Entry 3DUF (X-ray diffraction, 2.50 A resolution); this record covers chains D and I of the 5 polymer chains in the assembly.

[Chain D]
Protein: Pyruvate dehydrogenase E1 component subunit beta
From: Bacillus stearothermophilus
Notes: EC 1.2.4.1
UniProtKB: P21874 (ODPB_BACST); residues 0-324 here correspond to UniProt positions 1-325 (UniProt number = residue number + 1)
Chain sequence (325 residues; row label = number of the first residue in the row; numbering starts at 0):
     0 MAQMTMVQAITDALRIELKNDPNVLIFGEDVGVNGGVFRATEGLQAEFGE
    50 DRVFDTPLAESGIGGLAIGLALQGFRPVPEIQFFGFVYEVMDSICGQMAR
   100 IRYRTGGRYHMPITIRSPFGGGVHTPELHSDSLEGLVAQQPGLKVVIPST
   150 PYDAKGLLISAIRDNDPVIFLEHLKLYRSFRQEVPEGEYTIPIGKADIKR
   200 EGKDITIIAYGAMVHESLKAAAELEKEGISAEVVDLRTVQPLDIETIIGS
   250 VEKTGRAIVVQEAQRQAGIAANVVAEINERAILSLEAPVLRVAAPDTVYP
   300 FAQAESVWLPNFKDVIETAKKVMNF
Not modelled in the structure: 0
Metal / ion sites: K+: Ile112, Ala160, Asp165
Residues lining bound ligands: R1T (2-{4-[(4-amino-2-methylpyrimidin-5-yl)methyl]-5-[(1R)-1-hydroxyethyl]-3-methyl-2-thienyl}ethyl trihydrogen diphosphate): Glu28, Leu57, Glu59, Gln81, Phe85, Glu88, His128
Swiss-Prot annotation at these positions:
  - binding site (thiamine diphosphate): Glu59
From the paper describing this entry:
  - binding site for R1T: His128
  - catalytic residues: Glu59, His128 (proposed by the authors, not directly observed)
  - mutagenesis - H128N, H128Q: unchanged binding to Dihydrolipoyllysine-residue acetyltransferase component of pyruvate dehydrogenase complex (chain I)
  - mutagenesis - H128Q: unchanged catalytic activity (DCPIP assay)
  - mutagenesis - H128N: decreased catalytic activity (DCPIP assay)
  - mutagenesis - H128N (less than 5%), H128Q (less than 5%): decreased catalytic activity (PDH complex activity)
  - mutagenesis - H128Q: unchanged catalytic activity on DCPIP
  - mutagenesis - H128N: decreased catalytic activity on DCPIP

[Chain I]
Protein: Dihydrolipoyllysine-residue acetyltransferase component of pyruvate dehydrogenase complex
From: Bacillus stearothermophilus
Notes: EC 2.3.1.12
UniProtKB: P11961 (ODP2_BACST); numbering as in UniProt (aligned over 1-428)
Chain sequence (428 residues; numbered 1 to 428; the number before each row is that of its first residue):
     1 MAFEFKLPDIGEGIHEGEIVKWFVKPGDEVNEDDVLCEVQNDKAVVEIPS
    51 PVKGKVLEILVPEGTVATVGQTLITLDAPGYENMTFKGQEQEEAKKEEKT
   101 ETVSKEEKVDAVAPNAPAAEAEAGPNRRVIAMPSVRKYAREKGVDIRLVQ
   151 GTGKNGRVLKEDIDAFLAGGAKPAPAAAEEKAAPAAAKPATTEGEFPETR
   201 EKMSGIRRAIAKAMVHSKHTAPHVTLMDEADVTKLVAHRKKFKAIAAEKG
   251 IKLTFLPYVVKALVSALREYPVLNTSIDDETEEIIQKHYYNIGIAADTDR
   301 GLLVPVIKHADRKPIFALAQEINELAEKARDGKLTPGEMKGASCTITNIG
   351 SAGGQWFTPVINHPEVAILGIGRIAEKPIVRDGEIVAAPMLALSLSFDHR
   401 MIDGATAQKALNHIKRLLSDPELLLMEA
Not modelled in the structure: 1-127, 166-428
Swiss-Prot annotation at these positions:
  - active site: His399
  - modified residue: Lys43 (N6-lipoyllysine)

[How chain D and chain I interact]
Pairs across the interface (10; chain D residue first):
  Ile281(D) - Met132(I)
  Leu282(D) - Val129(I)
  Leu282(D) - Ile130(I)  hydrophobic
  Leu282(D) - Ala131(I)
  Leu282(D) - Met132(I)  hydrophobic
  Leu282(D) - Arg136(I)  hydrogen bond (backbone-side chain)
  Glu285(D) - Arg136(I)  salt bridge
  Glu285(D) - Arg140(I)  hydrogen bond (backbone-side chain)
  Phe324(D) - Lys137(I)  hydrogen bond (backbone-side chain)
  Phe324(D) - Arg140(I)  hydrogen bond (backbone-side chain)
Also at the interface, not in a pair above, chain D (9 interface residues in all): Arg255, Ser283, Leu284, Met322, Asn323
Also at the interface, not in a pair above, chain I (8 interface residues in all): Pro133

[In short]
9 residues of chain D face 8 of chain I across their interface; the contacts include 4 hydrogen bonds and 1
salt bridge. Polar pairs include Glu285(D)-Arg136(I), Leu282(D)-Arg136(I) and Glu285(D)-Arg140(I). Ligands of
chain D: compound R1T. From the paper: catalytic residues Glu59(D) and His128(D); H128N and H128Q of chain D
reduce catalytic activity (PDH complex activity).
Here chain D is Pyruvate dehydrogenase E1 component subunit beta and chain I is Dihydrolipoyllysine-residue
acetyltransferase component of pyruvate dehydrogenase complex, both from Bacillus stearothermophilus. Entry
3DUF (Snapshots of catalysis in the E1 subunit of the pyruvate dehydrogenase multi-enzyme complex) was
determined by X-ray diffraction (same publication as 3DV0 and 3DVA).
